8BE5 - chains AAZA and N of the 4 polymer chains in the assembly; structure by X-ray diffraction, 3.13 A resolution.

Chain AAZA:
Molecule: Son of sevenless homolog 1
Source organism: Homo sapiens
Reference sequence: Q07889 (SOS1_HUMAN); numbering as in UniProt (aligned over 564-1049)
Sequence (507 residues; each row starts with the number of its first residue):
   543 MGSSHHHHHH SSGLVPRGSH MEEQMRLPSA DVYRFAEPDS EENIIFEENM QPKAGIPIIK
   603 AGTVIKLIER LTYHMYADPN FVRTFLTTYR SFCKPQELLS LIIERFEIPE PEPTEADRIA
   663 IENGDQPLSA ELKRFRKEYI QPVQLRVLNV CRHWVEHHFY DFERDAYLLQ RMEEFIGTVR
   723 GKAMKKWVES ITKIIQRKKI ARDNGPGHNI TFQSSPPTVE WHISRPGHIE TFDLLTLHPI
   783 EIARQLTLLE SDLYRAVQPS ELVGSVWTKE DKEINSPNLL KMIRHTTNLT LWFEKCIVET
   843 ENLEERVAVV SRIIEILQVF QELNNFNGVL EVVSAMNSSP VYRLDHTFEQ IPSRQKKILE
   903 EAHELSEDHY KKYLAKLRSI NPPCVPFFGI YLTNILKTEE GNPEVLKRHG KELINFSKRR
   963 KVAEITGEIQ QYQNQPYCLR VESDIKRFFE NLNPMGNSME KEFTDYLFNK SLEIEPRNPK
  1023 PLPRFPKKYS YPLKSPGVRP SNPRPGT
Disordered / not traced: 543-569, 592-595, 654-670, 744-751, 1044-1049
Differences from the reference sequence: initiating methionine (543); expression tag (544-563)

Chain N:
Molecule: Nanobody22
Source organism: Lama glama
Notes: antibody fragment or engineered binder
Sequence (124 residues; numbered 1 to 124; the number before each row is that of its first residue):
     1 QVQLVESGGG LVQAEGSLRL SCLVSGDIVR SNLMGWYRQA PGKQREFVAR INPTGSANYA
    61 DSVRGRFTIS KDNSKKTLYL QMGSLQPEDT AVYYCRLIQN RDYWGQGTQV TVSSHHHHHH
   121 EPEA
Disordered / not traced: 1-2, 26-29, 116-124
Disulfide bonds: C22-C95

Interface between chain AAZA and chain N:
Pairs across the interface - 33 pairs, chain AAZA then chain N:
  E843(AAZA) - R50(N)  salt bridge
  E1004(AAZA) - R30(N)  salt bridge
  E1004(AAZA) - S31(N)
  N1011(AAZA) - S31(N)  hydrogen bond (side chain-backbone)
  N1011(AAZA) - L33(N)
  N1011(AAZA) - I98(N)
  N1011(AAZA) - Q99(N)  hydrogen bond (side chain-backbone)
  K1012(AAZA) - R50(N)
  K1012(AAZA) - N52(N)
  L1014(AAZA) - R96(N)  hydrogen bond (backbone-side chain)
  L1014(AAZA) - I98(N)  hydrophobic
  L1014(AAZA) - N100(N)
  L1014(AAZA) - D102(N)
  E1015(AAZA) - L33(N)
  E1015(AAZA) - Y37(N)
  E1015(AAZA) - R50(N)  salt bridge
  E1015(AAZA) - R96(N)  hydrogen bond (backbone-side chain)
  E1015(AAZA) - I98(N)
  P1018(AAZA) - R96(N)
  P1018(AAZA) - D102(N)
  K1022(AAZA) - W104(N)
  P1023(AAZA) - R45(N)
  L1024(AAZA) - Q44(N)  hydrogen bond (backbone-side chain)
  P1025(AAZA) - Y37(N)  hydrophobic
  P1025(AAZA) - Q44(N)
  P1025(AAZA) - R45(N)
  R1026(AAZA) - Q44(N)
  R1026(AAZA) - R45(N)  hydrogen bond (backbone-backbone)
  R1026(AAZA) - E46(N)
  R1026(AAZA) - F47(N)  hydrogen bond (backbone-backbone)
  F1027(AAZA) - Y37(N)  hydrophobic
  F1027(AAZA) - F47(N)  hydrophobic
  P1028(AAZA) - F47(N)
Other interface residues (no listed pair), chain AAZA (18 interface residues in all): D1007, F1010, R1019, K1029
Other interface residues (no listed pair), chain N (19 interface residues in all): N32, D61, R101

Summary:
18 residues of chain AAZA face 19 of chain N across their interface, with 7 hydrogen bonds and 3 salt bridges.
Among the polar pairs are E843(AAZA)-R50(N), E1004(AAZA)-R30(N) and E1015(AAZA)-R50(N).
Here chain AAZA is Son of sevenless homolog 1 (Homo sapiens) and chain N is Nanobody22 (Lama glama). Entry
8BE5 (Crystal structure of SOS1-KRasG12V-Nanobody22-Nanobody75) was determined by X-ray diffraction together
with 8BE2, 8BE3 and 8BE4 from the same study.
